Entry 6Z0J (X-ray diffraction, 2.50 A resolution); this record covers chain A.

== Chain A ==
Protein: Putative multicopper oxidase mco
Organism: Pediococcus acidilactici 7_4
UniProt: D2EK17 (D2EK17_PEDAC); numbering as in UniProt (aligned over 1-477)
Chain sequence (477 residues; numbered 1 to 477; the number before each row is that of its first residue):
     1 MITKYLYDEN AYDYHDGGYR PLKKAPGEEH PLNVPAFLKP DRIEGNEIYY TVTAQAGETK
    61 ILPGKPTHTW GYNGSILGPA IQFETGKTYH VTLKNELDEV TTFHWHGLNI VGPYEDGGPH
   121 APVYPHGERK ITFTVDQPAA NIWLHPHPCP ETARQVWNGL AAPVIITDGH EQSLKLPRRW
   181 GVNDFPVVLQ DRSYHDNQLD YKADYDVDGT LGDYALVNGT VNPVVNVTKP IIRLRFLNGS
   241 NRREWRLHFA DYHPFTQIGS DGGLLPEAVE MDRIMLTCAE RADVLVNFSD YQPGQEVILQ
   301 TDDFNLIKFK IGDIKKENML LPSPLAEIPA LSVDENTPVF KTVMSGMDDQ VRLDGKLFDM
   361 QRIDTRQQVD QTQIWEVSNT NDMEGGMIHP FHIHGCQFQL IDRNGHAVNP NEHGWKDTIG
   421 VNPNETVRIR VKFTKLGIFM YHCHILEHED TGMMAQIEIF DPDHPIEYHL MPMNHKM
Unresolved in the structure: 462-477
Construct notes: conflict I232 (Val in D2EK17), R430 (Lys in D2EK17)
Ion coordination: Cu ion site 1: H104, H392; Cu ion site 2: H106, H145, H444; Cu ion site 3: H147, H394, H442; Cu ion site 4: H389, C443, H448

== In short ==
H104 and H392 coordinate Cu ion site 1. H106, H145 and H444 form the Cu ion site 2.
Chain A is Putative multicopper oxidase mco (Pediococcus acidilactici 7_4); the structure, Crystal structure
of laccase from Pediococcus acidilactici Pa5930 (Tris-HCl pH 8.5), was determined by X-ray diffraction
together with 6XIZ, 6XJ0 and 6Z0K from the same study.
